Entry 6LGL (electron microscopy, 4.40 A resolution (low resolution: residue-level contacts below are approximate; hydrogen-bond / salt-bridge calls are withheld)); this record covers chains O and C of the 46 polymer chains in the assembly.

# Chain O (and C)
Protein: Major capsid protein
Source organism: Human herpesvirus 3
Notes: chain C of this document is another copy of the same molecule, construct and numbering; everything in this record applies to it too
UniProt: Q6QCL5 (Q6QCL5_HHV3); residues 1-1396 here = UniProt positions 1-1396
Sequence (1396 residues; each row starts with the number of its first residue):
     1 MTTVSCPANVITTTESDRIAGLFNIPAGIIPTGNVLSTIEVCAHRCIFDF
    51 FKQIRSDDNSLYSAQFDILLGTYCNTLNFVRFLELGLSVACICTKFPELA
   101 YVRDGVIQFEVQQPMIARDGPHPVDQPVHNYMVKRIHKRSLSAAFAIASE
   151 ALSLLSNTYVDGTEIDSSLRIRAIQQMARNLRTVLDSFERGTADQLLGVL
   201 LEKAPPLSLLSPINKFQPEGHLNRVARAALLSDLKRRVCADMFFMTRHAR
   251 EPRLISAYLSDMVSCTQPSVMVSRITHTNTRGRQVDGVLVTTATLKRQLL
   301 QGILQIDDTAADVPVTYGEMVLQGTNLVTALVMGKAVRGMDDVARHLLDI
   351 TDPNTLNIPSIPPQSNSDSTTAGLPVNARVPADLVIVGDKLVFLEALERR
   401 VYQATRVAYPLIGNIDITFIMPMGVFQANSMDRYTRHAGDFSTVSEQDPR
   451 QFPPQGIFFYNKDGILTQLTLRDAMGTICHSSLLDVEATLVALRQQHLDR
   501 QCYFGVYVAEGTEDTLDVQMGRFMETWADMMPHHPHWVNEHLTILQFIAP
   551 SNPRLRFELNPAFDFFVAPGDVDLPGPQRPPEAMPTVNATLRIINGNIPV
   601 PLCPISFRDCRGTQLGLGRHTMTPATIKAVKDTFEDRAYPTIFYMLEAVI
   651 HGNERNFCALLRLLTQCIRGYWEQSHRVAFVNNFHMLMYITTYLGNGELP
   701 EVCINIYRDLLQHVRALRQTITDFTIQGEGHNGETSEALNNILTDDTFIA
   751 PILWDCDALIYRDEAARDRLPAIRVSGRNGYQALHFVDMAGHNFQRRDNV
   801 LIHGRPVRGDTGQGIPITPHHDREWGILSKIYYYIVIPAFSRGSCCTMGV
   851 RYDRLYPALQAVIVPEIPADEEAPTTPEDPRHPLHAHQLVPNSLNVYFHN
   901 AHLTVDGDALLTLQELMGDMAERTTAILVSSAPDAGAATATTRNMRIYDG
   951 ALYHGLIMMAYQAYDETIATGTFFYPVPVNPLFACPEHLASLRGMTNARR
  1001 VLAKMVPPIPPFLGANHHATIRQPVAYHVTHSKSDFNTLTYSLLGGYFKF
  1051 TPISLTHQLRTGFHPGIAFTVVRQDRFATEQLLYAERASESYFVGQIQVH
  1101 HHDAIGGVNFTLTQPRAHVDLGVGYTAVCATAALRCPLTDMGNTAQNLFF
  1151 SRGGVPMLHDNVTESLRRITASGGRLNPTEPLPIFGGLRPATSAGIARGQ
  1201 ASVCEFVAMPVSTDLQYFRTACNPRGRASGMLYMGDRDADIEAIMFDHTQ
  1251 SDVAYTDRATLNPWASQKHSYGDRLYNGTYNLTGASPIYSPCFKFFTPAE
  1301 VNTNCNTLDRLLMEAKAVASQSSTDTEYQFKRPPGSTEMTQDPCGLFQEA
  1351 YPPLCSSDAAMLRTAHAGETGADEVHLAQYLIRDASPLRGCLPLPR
Not modelled in the structure: 1-15, 349-374 (chain C: 1-15, 348-374)

# How chain O and chain C interact
Residue-residue contacts - 76 pairs, chain O then chain C:
  R18(O) - R103(C)
  I19(O) - V133(C)
  I19(O) - R135(C)
  L22(O) - K335(C)
  F23(O) - K335(C)
  F23(O) - A336(C)
  N24(O) - Q108(C)
  I25(O) - Q108(C)
  I25(O) - Y131(C)
  I25(O) - V133(C)
  P26(O) - Y131(C)
  A27(O) - Q108(C)
  I29(O) - V337(C)
  I29(O) - V343(C)
  I29(O) - H346(C)
  I30(O) - D342(C)
  I30(O) - V343(C)
  G33(O) - M271(C)
  N34(O) - V270(C)
  N34(O) - M271(C)
  V35(O) - P268(C)
  V35(O) - S269(C)
  V35(O) - V1123(C)
  L36(O) - P268(C)
  L36(O) - V270(C)
  L36(O) - M271(C)
  S37(O) - Q267(C)
  I39(O) - Q267(C)
  I39(O) - V1123(C)
  I39(O) - G1124(C)
  E40(O) - Q113(C)
  E40(O) - Q217(C)
  V41(O) - V111(C)
  V41(O) - N130(C)
  V41(O) - M132(C)
  V41(O) - V1123(C)
  A43(O) - D1309(C)
  R45(O) - N1306(C)
  R45(O) - T1307(C)
  C46(O) - T1307(C)
  C46(O) - M1313(C)
  I47(O) - K134(C)
  I47(O) - V1123(C)
  F48(O) - M132(C)
  F48(O) - V133(C)
  F48(O) - K134(C)
  D49(O) - M132(C)
  D49(O) - V133(C)
  F50(O) - N130(C)
  F50(O) - Y131(C)
  F51(O) - Y131(C)
  K52(O) - V128(C)
  K52(O) - H129(C)
  K52(O) - N130(C)
  Q53(O) - V128(C)
  Q53(O) - H129(C)
  Q53(O) - Y131(C)
  I54(O) - V128(C)
  R55(O) - V124(C)
  R55(O) - Q126(C)
  R55(O) - P127(C)
  S56(O) - Q126(C)
  S56(O) - P127(C)
  L61(O) - Y131(C)
  D161(O) - Q1096(C)
  G162(O) - P97(C)
  T163(O) - P97(C)
  T163(O) - E98(C)
  E164(O) - Q323(C)
  E164(O) - L327(C)
  I165(O) - E98(C)
  I165(O) - Y101(C)
  I165(O) - L327(C)
  D166(O) - Y101(C)
  S168(O) - L331(C)
  R172(O) - L331(C)
Also at the interface, not in a pair above, chain O (45 interface residues in all): T32, H44, D57, Y159, L169
Also at the interface, not in a pair above, chain C (48 interface residues in all): D104, V106, V272, L322, G339, V1099, Y1125, C1305

# Overview
The interface between chain O and chain C involves 45 residues on one side and 48 on the other.
Chain O and chain C are both Major capsid protein (Human herpesvirus 3); the structure, The atomic structure
of varicella-zoster virus A-capsid, was determined by electron microscopy (same publication as 6LGN).
